Entry 7OOC (electron microscopy, 3.70 A resolution); this record covers chains O and 5 of the 21 polymer chains in the assembly.

== Chain O ==
Molecule: 30S ribosomal protein S16
From: Mycoplasma pneumoniae (strain ATCC 29342 / M129)
Reference sequence: A0A0H3DLS7 (A0A0H3DLS7_MYCPB); numbering as in UniProt (aligned over 1-94)
Sequence (94 residues; numbered 1 to 94; the number before each row is that of its first residue):
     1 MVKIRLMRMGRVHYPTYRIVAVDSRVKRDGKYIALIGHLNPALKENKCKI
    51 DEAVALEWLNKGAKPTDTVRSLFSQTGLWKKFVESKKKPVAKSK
Not modelled in the structure: 88-94

== Chain 5 ==
Molecule: 16S rRNA
From: Mycoplasma pneumoniae (strain ATCC 29342 / M129)
Sequence (1520 nucleotides; each row starts with the number of its first residue):
     1 UUUUUCUGAGAGUUUGAUCCUGGCUCAGGAUUAACGCUGGCGGCAUGCCU
    51 AAUACAUGCAAGUCGAUCGAAAGUAGUAAUACUUUAGAGGCGAACGGGUG
   101 AGUAACACGUAUCCAAUCUACCUUAUAAUGGGGGAUAACUAGUUGAAAGA
   151 CUAGCUAAUACCGCAUAAGAACUUUGGUUCGCAUGAAUCAAAGUUGAAAG
   201 GACCUGCAAGGGUUCGUUAUUUGAUGAGGGUGCGCCAUAUCAGCUAGUUG
   251 GUGGGGUAACGGCCUACCAAGGCAAUGACGUGUAGCUAUGCUGAGAAGUA
   301 GAAUAGCCACAAUGGGACUGAGACACGGCCCAUACUCCUACGGGAGGCAG
   351 CAGUAGGGAAUUUUUCACAAUGAGCGAAAGCUUGAUGGAGCAAUGCCGCG
   401 UGAACGAUGAAGGUCUUUAAGAUUGUAAAGUUCUUUUAUUUGGGAAGAAU
   451 GACUUUAGCAGGUAAUGGCUAGAGUUUGACUGUACCAUUUUGAAUAAGUG
   501 ACGACUAACUAUGUGCCAGCAGUCGCGGUAAUACAUAGGUCGCAAGCGUU
   551 AUCCGGAUUUAUUGGGCGUAAAGCAAGCGCAGGCGGAUUGAAAAGUCUGG
   601 UGUUAAAGGCAGCUGCUUAACAGUUGUAUGCAUUGGAAACUAUUAAUCUA
   651 GAGUGUGGUAGGGAGUUUUGGAAUUUCAUGUGGAGCGGUGAAAUGCGUAG
   701 AUAUAUGAAGGAACACCAGUGGCGAAGGCGAAAACUUAGGCCAUUACUGA
   751 CGCUUAGGCUUGAAAGUGUGGGGAGCAAAUAGGAUUAGAUACCCUAGUAG
   801 UCCACACCGUAAACGAUAGAUACUAGCUGUCGGGGCGAUCCCCUCGGUAG
   851 UGAAGUUAACACAUUAAGUAUCUCGCCUGGGUAGUACAUUCGCAAGAAUG
   901 AAACUCAAACGGAAUUGACGGGGACCCGCACAAGUGGUGGAGCAUGUUGC
   951 UUAAUUCGACGGUACACGAAAAACCUUACCUAGACUUGACAUCCUUGGCA
  1001 AAGUUAUGGAAACAUAAUGGAGGUUAACCGAGUGACAGGUGGUGCAUGGU
  1051 UGUCGUCAGCUCGUGUCGUGAGAUGUUGGGUUAAGUCCCGCAACGAGCGC
  1101 AACCCUUAUCGUUAGUUACAUUGUCUAGCGAGACUGCUAAUGCAAAUUGG
  1151 AGGAAGGAAGGGAUGACGUCAAAUCAUCAUGCCCCUUAUGUCUAGGGCUG
  1201 CAAACGUGCUACAAUGGCCAAUACAAACAGUCGCCAGCUUGUAAAAGUGA
  1251 GCAAAUCUGUAAAGUUGGUCUCAGUUCGGAUUGAGGGCUGCAAUUCGUCC
  1301 UCAUGAAGUCGGAAUCACUAGUAAUCGCGAAUCAGCUAUGUCGCGGUGAA
  1351 UACGUUCUCGGGUCUUGUACACACCGCCCGUCAAACUAUGAAAGCUGGUA
  1401 AUAUUUAAAAACGUGUUGCUAACCAUUAGGAAGCGCAUGUCAAGGAUAGC
  1451 ACCGGUGAUUGGAGUUAAGUCGUAACAAGGUACCCCUACGAGAACGUGGG
  1501 GGUGGAUCACCUCCUUUCUA
Not modelled in the structure: 1-4, 181-184, 1020-1027, 1510-1520

== How chain O and chain 5 interact ==
Residue-residue contacts (68):
  Met1(O) with C121(5), hydrogen bond to the base
  Val2(O) with A224(5), sugar contact; U225(5), sugar contact
  Lys3(O) with A373(5), salt bridge to the phosphate; G374(5), salt bridge to the phosphate
  Arg5(O) with G372(5), hydrogen bond to the phosphate; A373(5), salt bridge to the phosphate
  Leu6(O) with U371(5), hydrogen bond to the sugar; G372(5), phosphate contact
  Arg8(O) with G387(5), salt bridge to the phosphate
  Met9(O) with G623(5), sugar contact
  Arg11(O) with C44(5), phosphate contact; A45(5), phosphate contact; G615(5), base contact; C616(5), hydrogen bond to the base; C621(5), hydrogen bond to the base
  Val12(O) with A45(5), phosphate contact; G388(5), phosphate contact
  His13(O) with C44(5), salt bridge to the phosphate; G388(5), hydrogen bond to the phosphate; A389(5), salt bridge to the phosphate
  Tyr14(O) with G615(5), sugar contact
  Pro15(O) with G447(5), sugar contact
  Tyr17(O) with A370(5), hydrogen bond to the sugar; U371(5), sugar contact; A448(5), hydrogen bond to the phosphate
  Arg18(O) with G623(5), phosphate contact; U624(5), salt bridge to the phosphate
  Asp23(O) with U225(5), hydrogen bond to the sugar; G226(5), sugar contact
  Ser24(O) with A373(5), sugar contact
  Arg25(O) with C95(5), hydrogen bond to the sugar; A120(5), base contact; G226(5), hydrogen bond to the sugar
  Val26(O) with C95(5), sugar contact
  Lys27(O) with G96(5), sugar contact; G97(5), phosphate contact; G306(5), salt bridge to the phosphate
  Arg28(O) with U371(5), base contact; U386(5), hydrogen bond to the phosphate; G387(5), salt bridge to the phosphate
  Gly30(O) with A305(5), phosphate contact; G306(5), phosphate contact
  Lys31(O) with G226(5), salt bridge to the phosphate; G306(5), sugar contact
  Tyr32(O) with A606(5), sugar contact
  Ile33(O) with U225(5), sugar contact
  His38(O) with U624(5), sugar contact
  Pro41(O) with G447(5), sugar contact
  Lys44(O) with A446(5), phosphate contact; G447(5), salt bridge to the phosphate; A449(5), base contact
  Lys61(O) with G223(5), hydrogen bond to the base; A224(5), sugar contact
  Gly62(O) with U123(5), sugar contact
  Thr66(O) with G372(5), hydrogen bond to the phosphate
  Asp67(O) with G372(5), phosphate contact; G451(5), hydrogen bond to the sugar
  Thr68(O) with U371(5), hydrogen bond to the phosphate; G372(5), hydrogen bond to the phosphate
  Arg70(O) with A452(5), phosphate contact
  Ser71(O) with U450(5), hydrogen bond to the phosphate; G451(5), hydrogen bond to the phosphate
  Trp79(O) with U470(5), phosphate contact
  Lys80(O) with C469(5), sugar contact; U470(5), hydrogen bond to the sugar
  Lys86(O) with U123(5), hydrogen bond to the phosphate; U124(5), salt bridge to the phosphate
Other interface residues (no listed pair), chain O (46 interface residues in all): Gly10, Thr16, Asp29, Ala42, Lys49, Asn60, Ala63, Lys64, Ser74
Other interface residues (no listed pair), chain 5 (43 interface residues in all): C122, A605, A622, U625

== Overview ==
46 residues of chain O face 43 of chain 5 across their interface, with 21 hydrogen bonds and 12 salt bridges.
Polar pairs include Met1(O)-C121(5), Arg11(O)-C616(5) and Arg11(O)-C621(5).
Chain O is 30S ribosomal protein S16 and chain 5 is 16S rRNA, both from Mycoplasma pneumoniae (strain ATCC
29342 / M129); the structure, Mycoplasma pneumoniae 30S subunit of ribosomes in chloramphenicol-treated cells,
was determined by electron microscopy, deposited together with 7OOD, 7P6Z, 7PAH, 7PAI, 7PAJ, 7PAK and 23
further entries.
